Entry 6CTQ (X-ray diffraction, 1.87 A resolution); this record covers chains T and A of the 4 polymer chains in the assembly.

[Chain T]
Molecule: 16-nt DNA strand
Sequence (16 nucleotides; row label = number of the first residue in the row):
     1 CCGACGTCGCATCAGC

[Chain A]
Protein: DNA polymerase beta
Organism: Homo sapiens
Notes: EC 2.7.7.7, 4.2.99.-
UniProt: P06746 (DPOLB_HUMAN); residue numbers follow UniProt; this construct covers 1-335
Sequence (335 residues; numbered 1 to 335; the number before each row is that of its first residue):
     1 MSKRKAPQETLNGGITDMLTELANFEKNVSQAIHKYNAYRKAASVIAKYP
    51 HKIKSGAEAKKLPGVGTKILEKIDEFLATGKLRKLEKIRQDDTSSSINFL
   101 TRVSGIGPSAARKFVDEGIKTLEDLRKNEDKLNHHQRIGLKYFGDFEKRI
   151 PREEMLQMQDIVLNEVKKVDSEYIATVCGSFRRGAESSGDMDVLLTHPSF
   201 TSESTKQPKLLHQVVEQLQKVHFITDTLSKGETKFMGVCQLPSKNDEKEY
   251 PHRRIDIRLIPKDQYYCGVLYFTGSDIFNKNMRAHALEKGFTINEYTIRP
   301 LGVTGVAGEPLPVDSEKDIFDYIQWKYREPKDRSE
Not modelled in the structure: 1-9
Sequence notes: conflict Leu70 (Ala in P06746)
Swiss-Prot annotation at these positions:
  - region: Arg183 to Asp192 (DNA-binding)
  - active site: Lys72 (Nucleophile)
  - binding site (K(+)): Lys60, Leu62, Val65, Thr101, Val103, Ile106
  - binding site (Na(+)): Lys60, Leu62, Val65, Thr101, Val103, Ile106
  - binding site (dATP): Arg149, Ser180, Arg183, Gly189, Asp190
  - binding site (dCTP): Arg149, Ser180, Arg183, Gly189, Asp190
  - binding site (dGTP): Arg149, Ser180, Arg183, Gly189, Asp190, Asp192
  - binding site (dTTP): Arg149, Ser180, Arg183, Gly189, Asp190
  - binding site (Mg(2+)): Asp190, Asp192, Asp256
  - modified residue: Lys72 (N6-acetyllysine), Arg83 (Omega-N-methylarginine), Arg152 (Omega-N-methylarginine)
  - cross-link (Glycyl lysine isopeptide (Lys-Gly)): Lys41 (interchain with G-Cter in ubiquitin), Lys61 (interchain with G-Cter in ubiquitin), Lys81 (interchain with G-Cter in ubiquitin)
  - natural variant: Leu22 (L22P: Found in a gastric cancer sample; uncertain significance), Tyr39 (Y39C: Found in a gastric cancer sample; uncertain significance), Gly118 (G118V: Decreased DNA-directed DNA polymerase activity), Arg137 (R137Q: Decreased function in base-excision repair), Arg149 (R149I: Decreased DNA-directed DNA polymerase activity), Asp160 (D160N: Found in a gastric cancer sample; uncertain significance), Cys239 (C239R: Found in a gastric cancer sample; uncertain significance), Lys289 (K289M: Found in a colon cancer sample; uncertain significance), Asn294 (N294D: Found in a gastric cancer sample; uncertain significance), Glu295 (E295K: Found in a gastric cancer sample; uncertain significance)
  - mutagenesis: Phe25 (F25W: No effect on 5'-dRP lyase activity. Decreased ssDNA binding), His34 (H34G: Decreased 5'-dRP lyase activity. Decreased ssDNA binding), Lys35 (K35A: Decreased 5'-dRP lyase activity. Decreased ssDNA binding. Loss of 5'-dRP lyase activity; when associated with A-68 and A-72. Decreased ssDNA binding; when associated with A-68 and A-72 ...), Tyr39 (Y39F: No effect on 5'-dRP lyase activity; Y39Q: Abolishes DNA polymerase and 5'-dRP lyase activity), Lys41 (K41R: Abolishes ubiquitination; when associated with R-61 and R-81), Lys60 (K60A: Decreased 5'-dRP lyase activity. Decreased ssDNA binding), Lys61 (K61R: Abolishes ubiquitination; when associated with R-41 and R-81), Lys68 (K68A: No effect on 5'-dRP lyase activity. Decreased ssDNA binding. Loss of 5'-dRP lyase activity; when associated with A-35 and A-72. Decreased ssDNA binding; when associated with A-35 and A-72 ...), Glu71 (E71Q: No effect on 5'-dRP lyase activity. No effect on structure shown by circular dichroism. No effect on ssDNA binding), Lys72 (K72A: Severely reduced 5'-dRP lyase activity. Does not affect ssDNA binding. Loss of 5'-dRP lyase activity; when associated with A-35 and A-68. Decreased ssDNA binding ...), Glu75 (E75A: Slightly decreased 5'-dRP lyase activity. Decreased ssDNA binding. No effect on structure shown by circular dichroism), Lys81 (K81R: Abolishes ubiquitination; when associated with R-41 and R-61), 5 further mutagenesis entries in UniProt
Metal / ion sites: Na+ site 1: Lys60, Leu62, Val65 (shared with 1 residue of chain D); Na+ site 2: Thr101, Val103, Ile106 (shared with 1 residue of chain P); Na+ site 3: Asp190, Asp192, Asp256 (together with 2'-deoxycytidine-5'-triphosphate); Mg2+: Asp190, Asp192 (together with 2'-deoxycytidine-5'-triphosphate)
Residues lining bound ligands:
  - 2'-deoxycytidine-5'-monophosphate (DC): Ile174, Ala175, Thr176, Leu194, Thr196, Lys262, Tyr265, Tyr266
  - 2'-deoxycytidine-5'-triphosphate (DCP): Arg149, Gly179, Ser180, Arg183, Ser188, Gly189, Asp190, Asp192, Tyr271, Phe272, Thr273, Gly274, Ser275, Asp276, Asn279
Reported in the primary citation:
  - binding site for 2'-deoxycytidine-5'-triphosphate: Ser180, Gly189

[Chain T / chain A interface]
Pairs across the interface - 28 pairs, chain T then chain A:
  DC5(T) with His34(A), stacking on the base; Leu287(A), phosphate contact
  DG6(T) with Asn279(A), base contact; Lys280(A), base contact; Arg283(A), hydrogen bond to the base; Ala284(A), sugar contact; Leu287(A), phosphate contact
  DT7(T) with Arg283(A), hydrogen bond to the sugar; Leu287(A), phosphate contact; Thr292(A), hydrogen bond to the phosphate; Ile293(A), sugar contact; Asn294(A), phosphate contact
  DC8(T) with Asn294(A), hydrogen bond to the phosphate; Glu295(A), sugar contact; Arg299(A), salt bridge to the phosphate
  DG9(T) with Thr233(A), hydrogen bond to the phosphate; Lys234(A), sugar contact; Arg258(A), sugar contact; Tyr296(A), hydrogen bond to the phosphate
  DC10(T) with Ser229(A), phosphate contact; Lys230(A), hydrogen bond to the phosphate; Gly231(A), phosphate contact; Glu232(A), hydrogen bond to the phosphate; Thr233(A), hydrogen bond to the phosphate; Lys234(A), hydrogen bond to the phosphate
  DA11(T) with Ser229(A), sugar contact; Lys230(A), hydrogen bond to the phosphate
  DT12(T) with Asn133(A), phosphate contact
Also at the interface, not in a pair above, chain A (23 interface residues in all): Asn37, His134, Tyr271

[In short]
Chain T and chain A form an interface of 8 and 23 residues respectively; the contacts include 11 hydrogen
bonds, 1 salt bridge and 1 aromatic stacking contact. Polar pairs include DG6(T)-Arg283(A), DT7(T)-Arg283(A)
and DT7(T)-Thr292(A). Bound to chain A: 2'-deoxycytidine-5'-triphosphate and
2'-deoxycytidine-5'-monophosphate. From the paper: a binding site for 2'-deoxycytidine-5'-triphosphate at
Ser180(A) and Gly189(A).
Here chain T is a 16-nt DNA strand and chain A is DNA polymerase beta (Homo sapiens). Entry 6CTQ (Ternary
complex crystal structure of DNA polymerase Beta with a dideoxy terminated primer with dCTP) was determined by
X-ray diffraction, deposited together with 6BEL, 6BEM, 6CR3, 6CR4, 6CR5, 6CR6 and 20 further entries.
